Entry 6X2X (X-ray diffraction, 2.46 A resolution); this record covers chains C and D of the 4 polymer chains in the assembly.

== Chain C ==
Molecule: Exportin-1
From: Saccharomyces cerevisiae
Reference sequence: P30822 (XPO1_YEAST); residue numbers follow UniProt; this construct covers 1-376, 414-1058
Chain sequence (1024 residues; each row starts with the number of its first residue; note: 37 numbers in that range are skipped by the numbering (no residue carries them; nothing is unmodelled there); numbers below 1 keep their minus sign (Gly-2 is residue -2)):
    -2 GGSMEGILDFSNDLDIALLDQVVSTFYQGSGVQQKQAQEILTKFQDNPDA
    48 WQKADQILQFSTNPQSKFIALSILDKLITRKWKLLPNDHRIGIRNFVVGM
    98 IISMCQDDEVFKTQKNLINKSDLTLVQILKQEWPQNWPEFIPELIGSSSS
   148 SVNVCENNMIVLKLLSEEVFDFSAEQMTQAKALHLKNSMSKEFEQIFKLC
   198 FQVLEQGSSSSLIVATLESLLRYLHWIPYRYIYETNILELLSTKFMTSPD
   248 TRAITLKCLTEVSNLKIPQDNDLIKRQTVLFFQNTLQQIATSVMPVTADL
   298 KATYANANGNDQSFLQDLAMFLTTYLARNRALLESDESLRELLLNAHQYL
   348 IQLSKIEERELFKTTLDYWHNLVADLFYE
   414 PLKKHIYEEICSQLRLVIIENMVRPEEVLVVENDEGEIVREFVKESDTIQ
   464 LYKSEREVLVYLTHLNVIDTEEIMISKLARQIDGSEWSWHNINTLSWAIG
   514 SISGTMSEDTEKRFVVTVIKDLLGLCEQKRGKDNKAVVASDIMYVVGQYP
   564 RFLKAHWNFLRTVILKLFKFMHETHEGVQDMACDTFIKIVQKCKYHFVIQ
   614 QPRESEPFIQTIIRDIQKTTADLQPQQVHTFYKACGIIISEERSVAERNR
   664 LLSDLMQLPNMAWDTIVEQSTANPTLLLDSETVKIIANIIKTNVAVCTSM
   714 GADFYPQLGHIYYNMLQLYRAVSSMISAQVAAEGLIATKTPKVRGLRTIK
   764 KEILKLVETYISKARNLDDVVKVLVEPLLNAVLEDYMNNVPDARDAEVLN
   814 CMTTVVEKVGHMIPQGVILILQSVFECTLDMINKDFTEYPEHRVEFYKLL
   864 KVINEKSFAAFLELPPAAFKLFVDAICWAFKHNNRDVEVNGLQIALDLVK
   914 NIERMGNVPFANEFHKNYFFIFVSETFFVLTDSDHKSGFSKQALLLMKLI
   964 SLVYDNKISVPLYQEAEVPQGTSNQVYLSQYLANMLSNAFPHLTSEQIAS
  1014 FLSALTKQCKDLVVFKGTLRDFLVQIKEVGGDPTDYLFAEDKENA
Unresolved in the structure: -2 to -1, 439-460, 1053-1058
Construct notes: expression tag (-2 to 0); conflict Gly537 (Asp in P30822), Cys539 (Thr in P30822), Glu540 (Val in P30822), Gln541 (Lys in P30822), Cys1022 (Tyr in P30822); engineered mutation Lys582 (Glu in P30822)

== Chain D ==
Molecule: Dual specificity mitogen-activated protein kinase kinase 1
From: Homo sapiens
Notes: EC 2.7.12.2
Reference sequence: Q02750 (MP2K1_HUMAN); residues 4-19 here correspond to UniProt positions 29-44 (UniProt number = residue number + 25)
Chain sequence (16 residues; each row starts with the number of its first residue):
     4 ALEALQKKLEELELDE
Construct notes: conflict Ala4 (Asn29 in Q02750)

== Chain C / chain D interface ==
Contacting residue pairs (28):
  Val529(C) - Leu8(D)  hydrophobic
  Ile532(C) - Leu8(D)  hydrophobic
  Lys533(C) - Leu8(D)
  Lys533(C) - Lys11(D)
  Leu536(C) - Leu8(D)  hydrophobic
  Leu536(C) - Lys11(D)
  Leu536(C) - Leu12(D)
  Leu536(C) - Leu15(D)  hydrophobic
  Cys539(C) - Leu15(D)  hydrophobic
  Arg543(C) - Glu19(D)  salt bridge
  Gly544(C) - Glu19(D)  hydrogen bond (backbone-side chain)
  Lys545(C) - Asp18(D)  salt bridge
  Lys548(C) - Glu16(D)
  Lys548(C) - Leu17(D)
  Asn571(C) - Gln9(D)
  Phe572(C) - Leu8(D)  hydrophobic
  Phe572(C) - Leu12(D)  hydrophobic
  Thr575(C) - Gln9(D)
  Thr575(C) - Leu12(D)
  Thr575(C) - Glu13(D)
  Val576(C) - Leu12(D)  hydrophobic
  Lys579(C) - Leu12(D)  hydrogen bond (side chain-backbone)
  Lys579(C) - Glu13(D)  hydrogen bond (side chain-backbone)
  Lys579(C) - Leu15(D)  hydrogen bond (side chain-backbone)
  Lys579(C) - Glu16(D)  salt bridge
  Lys582(C) - Glu16(D)  salt bridge
  Phe583(C) - Leu17(D)  hydrophobic
  Glu586(C) - Leu17(D)
Other interface residues (no listed pair), chain C (21 interface residues in all): Lys542, Ala552, Ile555, Val591
Other interface residues (no listed pair), chain D (11 interface residues in all): Ala4
Interface features reported in the paper:
  - interface residues, chain D: Glu16(D)
  - hot spots on chain D (mutagenesis) - E16A: unchanged binding to CRM1(E571K)

== Summary ==
21 residues of chain C and 11 residues of chain D are in contact; the contacts include 4 hydrogen bonds and 4
salt bridges. Polar contacts include Arg543(C)-Glu19(D), Lys545(C)-Asp18(D) and Lys579(C)-Glu16(D). The paper
reports that E16A of chain D leaves binding to CRM1(E571K) unchanged; the interface residue Glu16(D).
Chain C is Exportin-1 (Saccharomyces cerevisiae) and chain D is Dual specificity mitogen-activated protein
kinase kinase 1 (Homo sapiens); the structure, Crystal Structure of Mek1NES peptide bound to CRM1(E571K), was
determined by X-ray diffraction, deposited together with 6X2M, 6X2O, 6X2P, 6X2R, 6X2S, 6X2U and 3 further
entries.
